8PIL - chains I and G of the 10 polymer chains in the assembly; structure by electron microscopy, 3.20 A resolution.

Chain I:
Name: DNA-directed RNA polymerase subunit beta
Organism: Escherichia coli
Notes: EC 2.7.7.6
UniProtKB: P0A8V2 (RPOB_ECOLI); residue numbers follow UniProt; this construct covers 1-1342
Sequence (1342 residues; numbered 1 to 1342; the number before each row is that of its first residue):
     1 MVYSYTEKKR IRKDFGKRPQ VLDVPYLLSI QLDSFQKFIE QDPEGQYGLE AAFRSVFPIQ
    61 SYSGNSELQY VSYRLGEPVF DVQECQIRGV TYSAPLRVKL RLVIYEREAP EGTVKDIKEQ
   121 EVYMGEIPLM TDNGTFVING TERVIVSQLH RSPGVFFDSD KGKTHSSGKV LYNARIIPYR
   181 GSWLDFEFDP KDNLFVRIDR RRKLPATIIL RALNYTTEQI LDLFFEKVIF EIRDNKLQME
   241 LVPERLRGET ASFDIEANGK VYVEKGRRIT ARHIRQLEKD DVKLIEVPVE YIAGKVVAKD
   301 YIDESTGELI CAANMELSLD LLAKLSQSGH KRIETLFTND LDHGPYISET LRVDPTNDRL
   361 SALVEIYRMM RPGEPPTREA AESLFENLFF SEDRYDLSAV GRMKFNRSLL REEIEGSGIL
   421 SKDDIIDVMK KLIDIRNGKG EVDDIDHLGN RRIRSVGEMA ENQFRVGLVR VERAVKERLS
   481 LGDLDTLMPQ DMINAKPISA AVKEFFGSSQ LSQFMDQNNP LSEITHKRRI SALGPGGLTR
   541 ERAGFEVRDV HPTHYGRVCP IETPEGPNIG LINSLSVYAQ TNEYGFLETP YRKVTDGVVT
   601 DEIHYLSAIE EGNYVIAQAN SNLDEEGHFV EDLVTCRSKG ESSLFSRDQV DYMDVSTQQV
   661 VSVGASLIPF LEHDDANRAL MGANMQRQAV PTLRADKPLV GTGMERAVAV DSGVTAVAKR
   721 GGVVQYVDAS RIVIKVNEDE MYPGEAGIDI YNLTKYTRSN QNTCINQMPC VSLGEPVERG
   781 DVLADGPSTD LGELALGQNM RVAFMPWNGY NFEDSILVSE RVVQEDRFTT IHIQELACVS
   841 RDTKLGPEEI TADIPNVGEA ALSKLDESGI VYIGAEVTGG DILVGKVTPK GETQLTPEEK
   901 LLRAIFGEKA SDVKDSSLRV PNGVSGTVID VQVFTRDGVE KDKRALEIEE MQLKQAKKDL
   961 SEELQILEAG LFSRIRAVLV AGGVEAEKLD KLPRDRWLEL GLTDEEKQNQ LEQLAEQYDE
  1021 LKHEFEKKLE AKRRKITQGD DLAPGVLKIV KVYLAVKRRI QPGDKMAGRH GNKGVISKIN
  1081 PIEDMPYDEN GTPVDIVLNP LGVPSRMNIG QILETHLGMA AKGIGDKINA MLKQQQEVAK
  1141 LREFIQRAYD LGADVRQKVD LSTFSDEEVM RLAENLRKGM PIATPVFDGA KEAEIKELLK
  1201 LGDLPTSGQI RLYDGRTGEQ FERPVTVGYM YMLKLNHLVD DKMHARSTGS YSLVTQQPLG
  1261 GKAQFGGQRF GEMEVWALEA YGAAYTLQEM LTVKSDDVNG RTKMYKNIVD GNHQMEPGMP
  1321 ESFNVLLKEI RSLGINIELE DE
UniProt features mapped onto this chain:
  - modified residue (N6-acetyllysine): K1022, K1200

Chain G:
Name: DNA-directed RNA polymerase subunit alpha
Organism: Escherichia coli
Notes: EC 2.7.7.6
UniProtKB: P0A7Z4 (RPOA_ECOLI); residue numbers follow UniProt; this construct covers 1-329
Sequence (329 residues; numbered 1 to 329; the number before each row is that of its first residue):
     1 MQGSVTEFLK PRLVDIEQVS STHAKVTLEP LERGFGHTLG NALRRILLSS MPGCAVTEVE
    61 IDGVLHEYST KEGVQEDILE ILLNLKGLAV RVQGKDEVIL TLNKSGIGPV TAADITHDGD
   121 VEIVKPQHVI CHLTDENASI SMRIKVQRGR GYVPASTRIH SEEDERPIGR LLVDACYSPV
   181 ERIAYNVEAA RVEQRTDLDK LVIEMETNGT IDPEEAIRRA ATILAEQLEA FVDLRDVRQP
   241 EVKEEKPEFD PILLRPVDDL ELTVRSANCL KAEAIHYIGD LVQRTEVELL KTPNLGKKSL
   301 TEIKDVLASR GLSLGMRLEN WPPASIADE
Not modelled in the structure: 1-3, 236-329
UniProt features mapped onto this chain:
  - region: E162 to E165 (Required for interaction with Crp at class II promoters)
  - modified residue: R265 (ADP-ribosylarginine), K297 (N6-acetyllysine), K298 (N6-acetyllysine)

Chain I / chain G interface:
Residue-residue contacts (62; chain I residue first):
  L693(I) - L79(G)  hydrophobic
  R694(I) - L83(G)
  Y726(I) - G73(G)
  V727(I) - T134(G)  hydrogen bond (backbone-side chain)
  D728(I) - E72(G)
  D728(I) - G73(G)  hydrogen bond (side chain-backbone)
  D728(I) - V74(G)
  A729(I) - T70(G)
  A729(I) - V74(G)  hydrogen bond (backbone-backbone)
  A729(I) - Q75(G)
  S730(I) - T70(G)  hydrogen bond
  S730(I) - E72(G)
  K755(I) - D77(G)  salt bridge
  Y756(I) - Y68(G)
  Y756(I) - D77(G)  hydrogen bond
  N766(I) - D77(G)
  M768(I) - D77(G)
  V771(I) - Q75(G)
  L773(I) - I107(G)  hydrophobic
  L773(I) - T134(G)
  R821(I) - E181(G)  salt bridge
  V823(I) - Y152(G)
  Q824(I) - K86(G)  hydrogen bond (backbone-side chain)
  Q824(I) - Y152(G)
  D826(I) - D174(G)
  I831(I) - Y68(G)  hydrophobic
  I831(I) - L79(G)  hydrophobic
  Y872(I) - I168(G)  hydrophobic
  I873(I) - L65(G)
  I873(I) - I168(G)
  G874(I) - L65(G)
  G874(I) - H66(G)
  G874(I) - I168(G)
  A875(I) - I168(G)  hydrophobic
  E876(I) - R166(G)
  I929(I) - H66(G)
  I929(I) - Y68(G)  hydrophobic
  K958(I) - E72(G)  salt bridge
  A1055(I) - Y68(G)  hydrophobic
  K1057(I) - Y68(G)
  K1057(I) - L79(G)
  R1059(I) - Y152(G)
  R1059(I) - P154(G)
  R1059(I) - S156(G)
  I1082(I) - L48(G)  hydrophobic
  E1083(I) - R44(G)
  E1083(I) - R45(G)
  E1083(I) - S49(G)
  D1084(I) - R45(G)  salt bridge
  Y1087(I) - R44(G)
  Y1087(I) - Y185(G)
  N1090(I) - R182(G)  hydrogen bond (backbone-side chain)
  N1090(I) - A184(G)
  G1091(I) - R44(G)
  G1091(I) - I183(G)
  T1092(I) - R182(G)
  G1215(I) - R45(G)  hydrogen bond (backbone-side chain)
  R1216(I) - N41(G)
  R1216(I) - R45(G)
  T1217(I) - N41(G)  hydrogen bond (backbone-side chain)
  G1218(I) - N41(G)
  G1218(I) - Y185(G)
Other interface residues (no listed pair), chain I (45 interface residues in all): P769, E825, T927, V1056, E1089, P1093
Other interface residues (no listed pair), chain G (36 interface residues in all): K71, E76, E80, D135, C176, E204

Summary:
Chain I and chain G form an interface of 45 and 36 residues respectively, with 9 hydrogen bonds and 4 salt
bridges. Polar contacts include K755(I)-D77(G), R821(I)-E181(G) and K958(I)-E72(G).
Chain I is DNA-directed RNA polymerase subunit beta and chain G is DNA-directed RNA polymerase subunit alpha,
both from Escherichia coli; the structure, E. coli transcription complex paused at ops site and bound to RfaH
and NusA, was determined by electron microscopy together with 8PEN, 8PFG, 8PFJ, 8PH9, 8PHK, 8PIB, 8PID and
8PIM from the same study.
